Entry 5L65 (X-ray diffraction, 2.90 A resolution); this record covers chains L and M of the 28 polymer chains in the assembly.

== Chain L ==
Protein: Proteasome subunit beta type-6, Proteasome subunit beta type-1
Organism: Saccharomyces cerevisiae (strain ATCC 204508 / S288c)
Notes: EC 3.4.25.1
Reference sequence: chimeric construct of P23724, O09061: residues 1-96 from P23724 (PSB6_YEAST) positions 20-115 (UniProt number = residue number + 19); residues 97-111 from O09061 positions 123-137 (UniProt number = residue number + 26); residues 112-117 from P23724 (PSB6_YEAST) positions 131-136 (UniProt number = residue number + 19); residues 118-133 from O09061 positions 144-159 (UniProt number = residue number + 26); residues 134-222 from P23724 (PSB6_YEAST) positions 153-241 (UniProt number = residue number + 19)
Amino-acid sequence (222 residues; row label = number of the first residue in the row):
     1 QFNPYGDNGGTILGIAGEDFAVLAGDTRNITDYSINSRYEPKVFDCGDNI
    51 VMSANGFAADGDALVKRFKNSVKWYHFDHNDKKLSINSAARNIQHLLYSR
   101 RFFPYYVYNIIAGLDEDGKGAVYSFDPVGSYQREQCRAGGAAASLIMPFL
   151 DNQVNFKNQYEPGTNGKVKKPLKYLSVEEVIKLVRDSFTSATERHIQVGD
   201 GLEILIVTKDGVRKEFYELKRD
Ligand contacts: CARFILZOMIB, bound form (3BV; N-{(2S)-2-[(morpholin-4-ylacetyl)amino]-4-phenylbutanoyl}-L-leucyl-N-[(2R,3S,4S)-1,3-dihydroxy-2,6-dimethylheptan-4-yl]-L-phenylalaninamide): Tyr106, Asp126, Pro127, Val128, Ser130

== Chain M ==
Protein: Proteasome subunit beta type-7
Organism: Saccharomyces cerevisiae (strain ATCC 204508 / S288c)
Notes: EC 3.4.25.1
Reference sequence: P30657 (PSB7_YEAST); residues -12 to 233 here correspond to UniProt positions 21-266 (UniProt number = residue number + 33)
Amino-acid sequence (246 residues; each row starts with the number of its first residue; numbers below 1 keep their minus sign (Thr-12 is residue -12)):
   -12 TQIANAGASPMVNTQQPIVTGTSVISMKYDNGVIIAADNLGSYGSLLRFN
    38 GVERLIPVGDNTVVGISGDISDMQHIERLLKDLVTENAYDNPLADAEEAL
    88 EPSYIFEYLATVMYQRRSKMNPLWNAIIVAGVQSNGDQFLRYVNLLGVTY
   138 SSPTLATGFGAHMANPLLRKVVDRESDIPKTTVQVAEEAIVNAMRVLYYR
   188 DARSSRNFSLAIIDKNTGLTFKKNLQVENMKWDFAKDIKGYGTQKI
Not modelled in the structure: -12 to 0

== Chain L / chain M interface ==
Pairs across the interface - 42 pairs, chain L then chain M:
  Gln1(L) - Thr1(M)  hydrogen bond
  Phe2(L) - Thr1(M)
  Phe2(L) - Arg104(M)
  Phe2(L) - Pro109(M)  hydrophobic
  Phe2(L) - Trp111(M)  hydrophobic
  Phe2(L) - Leu132(M)  hydrophobic
  Phe2(L) - Leu133(M)  hydrophobic
  Asn3(L) - Leu133(M)
  Pro4(L) - Arg104(M)  hydrogen bond (backbone-side chain)
  Pro4(L) - Met107(M)  hydrophobic
  Pro4(L) - Leu133(M)
  Tyr5(L) - Arg104(M)
  Asn8(L) - Val135(M)
  Asn29(L) - Tyr137(M)
  Ser34(L) - His149(M)  hydrogen bond
  Ile35(L) - Arg156(M)  hydrogen bond (backbone-side chain)
  Asn36(L) - Tyr137(M)
  Asn36(L) - Ser139(M)
  Asn36(L) - Arg156(M)
  Ser37(L) - Ser138(M)  hydrogen bond (side chain-backbone)
  Glu40(L) - Arg128(M)  salt bridge
  Glu40(L) - Tyr137(M)
  Glu40(L) - Ser138(M)  hydrogen bond (side chain-backbone)
  Phe57(L) - Arg104(M)
  Phe57(L) - Leu133(M)  hydrophobic
  Phe57(L) - Val135(M)  hydrophobic
  Ala59(L) - Tyr101(M)
  Ala59(L) - Leu133(M)
  Ala59(L) - Gly134(M)
  Ala59(L) - Val135(M)
  Asp60(L) - Tyr101(M)  hydrogen bond
  Asp60(L) - Arg104(M)  salt bridge
  Asp62(L) - Thr136(M)  hydrogen bond
  Ala63(L) - Tyr101(M)
  Lys66(L) - Glu94(M)  salt bridge
  Arg100(L) - Tyr101(M)  hydrogen bond
  Arg100(L) - Ser105(M)
  Phe103(L) - Ser105(M)
  Tyr105(L) - Tyr101(M)
  Glu218(L) - Arg161(M)  salt bridge
  Arg221(L) - Asp160(M)  salt bridge
  Arg221(L) - Arg161(M)
Also at the interface, not in a pair above, chain L (25 interface residues in all): Arg38, Tyr39
Also at the interface, not in a pair above, chain M (22 interface residues in all): Leu142

== Summary ==
25 residues of chain L face 22 of chain M across their interface; the contacts include 9 hydrogen bonds and 5
salt bridges. Polar contacts include Glu40(L)-Arg128(M), Asp60(L)-Arg104(M) and Lys66(L)-Glu94(M). Bound to
chain L: CARFILZOMIB, bound form.
Here chain L is Proteasome subunit beta type-6, Proteasome subunit beta type-1 and chain M is Proteasome
subunit beta type-7, both from Saccharomyces cerevisiae (strain ATCC 204508 / S288c). Entry 5L65 (Yeast 20S
proteasome with mouse beta5i (1-138) and mouse beta6 (97-111; 118-133) in complex with carfilzomib) was
determined by X-ray diffraction together with 5L52, 5L54, 5L55, 5L5A, 5L5B, 5L5D and 30 further entries from
the same study.
